1WS5 - chains B and E of the 8 polymer chains in the assembly; structure by X-ray diffraction, 1.90 A resolution.

Chain B:
Name: Agglutinin beta-3 chain
Organism: Artocarpus integer
UniProtKB: P18673 (LEC3_ARTIN); residues 1-20 here = UniProt positions 1-20
Chain sequence (20 residues; row label = number of the first residue in the row):
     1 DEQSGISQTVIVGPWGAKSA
Not modelled in the structure: 1-2, 19-20
Differences from the reference sequence: conflict S19 (Val in P18673), A20 (Ser in P18673)

Chain E:
Name: Agglutinin alpha chain
Organism: Artocarpus integer
UniProtKB: P18670 (LECA_ARTIN); residues 1-133 here = UniProt positions 1-133
Chain sequence (133 residues; numbered 1 to 133; the number before each row is that of its first residue):
     1 GKAFDDGAFTGIREINLSYNKETAIGDFQVVYDLNGSPYVGQNHKSFITG
    51 FTPVKISLDFPSEYIMEVSGYTGNVSGYVVVRSLTFKTNKKTYGPYGVTS
   101 GTPFNLPIENGLIVGFKGSIGYWLDYFSMYLSL
Residues lining bound ligands: methyl alpha-D-mannopyranoside (MMA): G1, F47, Y78, V80, G121, Y122, W123, D125

Chain B / chain E interface:
Pairs across the interface (17):
  Q3(B) - Y64(E)
  S4(B) - L112(E)
  G5(B) - T10(E)
  G5(B) - G11(E)
  G5(B) - F60(E)
  G5(B) - P61(E)  hydrogen bond (backbone-backbone)
  G5(B) - Y64(E)
  G5(B) - L112(E)
  I6(B) - T10(E)
  I6(B) - F60(E)  hydrophobic
  I6(B) - P61(E)  hydrophobic
  I6(B) - L112(E)
  S7(B) - T10(E)  hydrogen bond (backbone-backbone)
  S7(B) - L112(E)
  S7(B) - S132(E)  hydrogen bond
  S7(B) - L133(E)  hydrogen bond (side chain-backbone)
  Q8(B) - L133(E)  hydrogen bond (backbone-backbone)
Other interface residues (no listed pair), chain E (10 interface residues in all): F9, V114

In short:
6 residues of chain B face 10 of chain E across their interface, with 5 hydrogen bonds. Polar contacts include
S7(B)-S132(E), S7(B)-L133(E) and G5(B)-P61(E). Chain E binds methyl alpha-D-mannopyranoside.
Chain B is Agglutinin beta-3 chain and chain E is Agglutinin alpha chain, both from Artocarpus integer; the
structure, Crystal structure of Jacalin-Me-alpha-Mannose complex: Promiscuity vs Specificity, was determined
by X-ray diffraction, deposited together with 1WS4.
